Entry 8QWF (electron microscopy, 3.08 A resolution); this record covers chains A and T of the 4 polymer chains in the assembly.

# Chain A
Molecule: ReChb
Organism: synthetic construct
Chain sequence (1261 residues; each row starts with the number of its first residue):
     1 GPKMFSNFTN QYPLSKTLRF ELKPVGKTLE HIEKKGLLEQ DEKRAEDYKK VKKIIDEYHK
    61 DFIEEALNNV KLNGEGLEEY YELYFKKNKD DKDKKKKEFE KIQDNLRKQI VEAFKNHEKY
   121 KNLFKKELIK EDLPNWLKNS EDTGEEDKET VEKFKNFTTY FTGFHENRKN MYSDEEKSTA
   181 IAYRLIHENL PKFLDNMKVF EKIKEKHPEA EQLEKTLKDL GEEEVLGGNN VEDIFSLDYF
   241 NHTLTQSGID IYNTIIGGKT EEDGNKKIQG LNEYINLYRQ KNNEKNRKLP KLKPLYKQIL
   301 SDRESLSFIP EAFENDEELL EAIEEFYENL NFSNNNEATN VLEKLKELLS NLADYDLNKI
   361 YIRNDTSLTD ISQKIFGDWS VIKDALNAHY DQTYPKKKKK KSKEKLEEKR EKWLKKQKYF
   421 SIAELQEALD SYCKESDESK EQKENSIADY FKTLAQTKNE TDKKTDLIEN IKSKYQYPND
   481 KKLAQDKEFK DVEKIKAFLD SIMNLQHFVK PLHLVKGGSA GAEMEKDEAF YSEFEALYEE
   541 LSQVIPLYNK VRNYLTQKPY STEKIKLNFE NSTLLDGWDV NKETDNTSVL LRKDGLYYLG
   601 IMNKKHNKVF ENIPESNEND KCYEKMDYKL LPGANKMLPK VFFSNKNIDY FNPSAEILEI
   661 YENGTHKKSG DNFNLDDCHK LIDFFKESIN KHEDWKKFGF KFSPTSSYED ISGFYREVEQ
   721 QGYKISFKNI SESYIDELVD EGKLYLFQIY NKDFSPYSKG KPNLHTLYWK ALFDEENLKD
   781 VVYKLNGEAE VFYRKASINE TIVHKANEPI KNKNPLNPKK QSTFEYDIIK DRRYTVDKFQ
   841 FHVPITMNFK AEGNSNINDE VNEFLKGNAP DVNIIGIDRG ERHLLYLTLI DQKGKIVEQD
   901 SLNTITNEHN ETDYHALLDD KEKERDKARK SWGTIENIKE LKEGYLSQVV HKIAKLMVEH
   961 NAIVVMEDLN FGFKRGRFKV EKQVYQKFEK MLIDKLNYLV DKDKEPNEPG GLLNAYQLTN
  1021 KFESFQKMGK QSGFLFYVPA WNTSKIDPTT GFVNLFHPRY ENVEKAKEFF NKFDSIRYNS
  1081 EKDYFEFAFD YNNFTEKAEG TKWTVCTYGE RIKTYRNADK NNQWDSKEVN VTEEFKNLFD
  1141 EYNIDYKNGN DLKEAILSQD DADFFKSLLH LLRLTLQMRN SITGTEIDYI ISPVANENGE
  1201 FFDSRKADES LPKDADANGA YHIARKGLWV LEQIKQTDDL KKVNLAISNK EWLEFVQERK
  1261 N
Disordered / not traced: 217-229, 259-266, 303-312, 393-411, 465-489
Metal / ion sites: Mg2+ site 1: Lys761 (shared with 1 residue of chain C); Mg2+ site 2 near Asp878 (its only coordinating residue here); Mg2+ site 3 near Ser1044 (its only coordinating residue here)

# Chain T
Molecule: non target DNA
Organism: synthetic construct
Sequence (39 nucleotides; numbered -27 to 11; the number before each row is that of its first residue; numbers below 1 keep their minus sign (DC-27 is residue -27)):
   -27 CCCTCCCATT GGGGTAACGC CTTAGGATAA ATATGCTAG
Disordered / not traced: -27 to -17

# How chain A and chain T interact
Pairs across the interface (52):
  Ser15(A) - DA-1(T)  base contact
  Thr17(A) - DA-1(T)  base contact
  Lys126(A) - DT6(T)  sugar contact
  Asn167(A) - DA-4(T)  base contact
  Asn170(A) - DG-3(T)  sugar contact
  Lys177(A) - DA-4(T)  phosphate contact
  Ser178(A) - DT-5(T)  sugar contact
  Thr179(A) - DT-5(T)  base contact
  Thr179(A) - DA-4(T)  hydrogen bond to the sugar
  Gly258(A) - DG-14(T)  sugar contact
  Lys267(A) - DG-14(T)  base contact
  Glu273(A) - DG-14(T)  phosphate contact
  Asp576(A) - DT0(T)  sugar contact
  Gly577(A) - DA1(T)  phosphate contact
  Trp578(A) - DA1(T)  phosphate contact
  Asp579(A) - DA1(T)  sugar contact
  Asn581(A) - DA2(T)  hydrogen bond to the phosphate
  Lys582(A) - DA1(T)  sugar contact
  Lys582(A) - DA2(T)  base contact
  Leu630(A) - DT0(T)  phosphate contact
  Leu630(A) - DA1(T)  sugar contact
  Pro632(A) - DT0(T)  sugar contact
  Pro632(A) - DA1(T)  sugar contact
  Met637(A) - DT0(T)  base contact
  Met637(A) - DA1(T)  base contact
  Met637(A) - DA2(T)  sugar contact
  Lys640(A) - DA1(T)  base contact
  Lys640(A) - DA2(T)  hydrogen bond to the base
  Lys640(A) - DA3(T)  sugar contact
  Ser644(A) - DA3(T)  phosphate contact
  Ser644(A) - DT4(T)  phosphate contact
  Asn645(A) - DT4(T)  hydrogen bond to the phosphate
  Lys646(A) - DA3(T)  phosphate contact
  Lys646(A) - DT4(T)  phosphate contact
  Asn647(A) - DA3(T)  hydrogen bond to the phosphate
  Trp695(A) - DA2(T)  phosphate contact
  Lys784(A) - DT0(T)  salt bridge to the phosphate
  Asn786(A) - DA-1(T)  sugar contact
  Asn786(A) - DT0(T)  phosphate contact
  Gly787(A) - DA-1(T)  hydrogen bond to the phosphate
  Gly787(A) - DT0(T)  phosphate contact
  Glu788(A) - DG-2(T)  sugar contact
  Glu788(A) - DA-1(T)  sugar contact
  Glu788(A) - DT0(T)  base contact
  Pro844(A) - DA-1(T)  base contact
  Lys939(A) - DC-8(T)  salt bridge to the phosphate
  Gln983(A) - DC-8(T)  hydrogen bond to the phosphate
  Gln983(A) - DC-7(T)  hydrogen bond to the phosphate
  Glu1023(A) - DT-5(T)  phosphate contact
  Ser1024(A) - DT-5(T)  phosphate contact
  Phe1025(A) - DT-6(T)  phosphate contact
  Lys1027(A) - DT-5(T)  salt bridge to the phosphate
Other interface residues (no listed pair), chain A (40 interface residues in all): Asn586, Tyr628, Val641

# Overview
40 residues of chain A face 15 of chain T across their interface, with 8 hydrogen bonds and 3 salt bridges.
Polar contacts include Lys640(A)-DA2(T), Thr179(A)-DA-4(T) and Asn581(A)-DA2(T).
Chain A is ReChb and chain T is non target DNA, both from synthetic construct; the structure, ReChb - crRNA -
target dsDNA complex in the presence of collateral dsDNA, was determined by electron microscopy (same
publication as 8QWD and 8QWE).
